8Z7N - chains D and E of the 9 polymer chains in the assembly; structure by electron microscopy, 3.58 A resolution.

Chain D:
Protein: Envelope glycoprotein gp160
Source organism: Human immunodeficiency virus 1
Reference sequence: A1EAH4 (A1EAH4_9HIV1); the construct has insertions or renumbered stretches relative to UniProt, so the offset changes along the chain: 36-315 = UniProt 29-308; 317-341 = UniProt 309-333; 344-365 = UniProt 334-355; 367-409 = UniProt 356-398; 2 more segments
Sequence (518 residues; numbered 1 to 519 plus 6 insertion-coded residues; 7 numbers in that range are skipped by the numbering (no residue carries them; nothing is unmodelled there); the number before each row is that of its first residue; a row labelled like 475A-475F holds insertion residues (475A, then the next letters in order)):
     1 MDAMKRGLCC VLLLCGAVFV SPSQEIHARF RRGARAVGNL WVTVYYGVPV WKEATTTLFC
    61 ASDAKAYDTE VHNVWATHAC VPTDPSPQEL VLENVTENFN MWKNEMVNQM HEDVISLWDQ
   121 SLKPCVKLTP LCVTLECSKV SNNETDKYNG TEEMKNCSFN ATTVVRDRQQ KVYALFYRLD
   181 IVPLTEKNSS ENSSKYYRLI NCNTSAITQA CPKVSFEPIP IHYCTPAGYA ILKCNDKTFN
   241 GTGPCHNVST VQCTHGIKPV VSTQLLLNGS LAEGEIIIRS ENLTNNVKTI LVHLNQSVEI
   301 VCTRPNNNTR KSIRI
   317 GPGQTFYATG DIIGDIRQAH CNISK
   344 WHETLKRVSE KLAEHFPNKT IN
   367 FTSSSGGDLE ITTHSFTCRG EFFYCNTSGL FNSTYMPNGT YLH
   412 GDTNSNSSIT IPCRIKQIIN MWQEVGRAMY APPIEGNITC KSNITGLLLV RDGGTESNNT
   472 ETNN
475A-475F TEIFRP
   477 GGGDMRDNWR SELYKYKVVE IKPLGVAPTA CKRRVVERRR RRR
Disordered / not traced: 1-37, 138-198, 317-330, 412-417, 475A-475F, 512-519
Disulfide bonds: Cys60-Cys80, Cys125-Cys211, Cys132-Cys202, Cys224-Cys253, Cys234-Cys245, Cys302-Cys337, Cys384-Cys451, Cys391-Cys424
Covalent attachments: N-acetylglucosamine (NAG) linked to Asn94, Asn361
Construct notes: initiating methionine (1); expression tag (2-35, 515-519); engineered mutation Cys507 (Ala499 in A1EAH4)

Chain E:
Protein: Envelope glycoprotein gp160
Source organism: Human immunodeficiency virus 1
Reference sequence: A1EAH4 (A1EAH4_9HIV1); residues 519-671 here correspond to UniProt positions 510-662 (UniProt number = residue number - 9)
Sequence (164 residues; each row starts with the number of its first residue):
   519 AVGIGAVFLG FLGVAGSTMG AASMTLTVQA RQLLSGIVQQ QSNLLRAPEA QQHLLQLTVW
   579 GIKQLQTRVL AIERYLKDQQ LLGIWGCSGK LICCTAVPWN SSWSNKSQKE IWDNMTWMQW
   639 DKEISNYTNT IYKLLEDSQN QQESNEKDLL ALDGGGGGHH HHHH
Disordered / not traced: 519-522, 556-569, 672-682
Disulfide bonds: Cys605-Cys611
Covalent attachments: N-acetylglucosamine (NAG) linked to Asn618, Asn623, Asn632, Asn644
Construct notes: engineered mutation Pro566 (Ile557 in A1EAH4), Cys612 (Thr603 in A1EAH4); expression tag (672-682)

Interface between chain D and chain E:
Contacting residue pairs (89):
  Leu40(D) with Pro616(E); Trp617(E), hydrogen bond (backbone-backbone)
  Trp41(D) with Val615(E); Pro616(E), hydrophobic; Trp617(E)
  Val42(D) with Thr613(E), hydrogen bond (backbone-side chain); Val615(E), hydrogen bond (backbone-backbone); Pro616(E); Trp617(E); Ile649(E), hydrophobic
  Thr43(D) with Cys611(E); Cys612(E); Thr613(E), hydrogen bond (backbone-side chain)
  Val44(D) with Cys611(E); Cys612(E); Thr613(E); Ile649(E), hydrophobic
  Tyr45(D) with Cys611(E); Trp635(E), hydrophobic
  Tyr46(D) with Leu600(E), hydrophobic; Leu609(E)
  Gly47(D) with Leu530(E)
  Val48(D) with Trp635(E), hydrogen bond (backbone-side chain)
  Pro49(D) with Leu530(E); Ala540(E); Trp635(E); Met636(E)
  Val50(D) with Trp635(E), hydrophobic; Trp638(E); Asp639(E)
  Trp51(D) with Ala533(E), hydrophobic; Met636(E)
  Lys52(D) with Lys640(E); Ser643(E), hydrogen bond
  Glu53(D) with Lys640(E), salt bridge
  Ala66(D) with Leu572(E), hydrophobic
  Val81(D) with Trp578(E), hydrophobic; Lys581(E)
  Pro82(D) with Trp578(E), hydrogen bond (backbone-side chain)
  Thr83(D) with Trp578(E), hydrogen bond (backbone-side chain)
  Leu90(D) with Gly523(E); Val532(E); Ala533(E)
  Val91(D) with Val532(E); Ala533(E)
  Leu92(D) with Ala533(E), hydrogen bond (backbone-backbone); Gly534(E)
  Glu93(D) with Ala533(E); Gly534(E), hydrogen bond (backbone-backbone); Ser535(E)
  Asn94(D) with Gly534(E); Thr634(E); Gln637(E), hydrogen bond (backbone-side chain)
  Val95(D) with Gly534(E); Thr634(E); Gln637(E)
  Thr96(D) with Gln637(E), hydrogen bond
  Glu97(D) with Gln637(E); Lys640(E), salt bridge
  Ala227(D) with Leu527(E); Arg592(E)
  Gly228(D) with Leu527(E); Arg592(E)
  Leu232(D) with Met636(E), hydrophobic
  Ser249(D) with Ala533(E)
  Thr250(D) with Ala524(E); Ala533(E)
  Val251(D) with Ala524(E)
  Gln252(D) with Ala524(E)
  Lys493(D) with Lys640(E)
  Val495(D) with Met636(E), hydrophobic
  Ile497(D) with Arg592(E)
  Lys498(D) with Asp639(E); Thr646(E)
  Leu500(D) with Trp603(E), hydrophobic
  Val502(D) with Trp617(E), hydrophobic; Trp638(E); Ile649(E), hydrophobic
  Ala503(D) with Trp617(E)
  Pro504(D) with Trp617(E); Gln626(E), hydrogen bond (backbone-side chain)
  Cys507(D) with Thr613(E); Ala614(E); Val615(E)
  Lys508(D) with Ala614(E)
  Arg509(D) with Thr613(E), hydrogen bond (side chain-backbone); Ala614(E)
  Arg510(D) with Asn663(E)
  Val511(D) with Asn663(E), hydrogen bond (backbone-side chain)
Other interface residues (no listed pair), chain D (50 interface residues in all): Phe59, Cys60, Lys65, Tyr229
Other interface residues (no listed pair), chain E (45 interface residues in all): Val525, Gly531, Ala589, Tyr593, Ile610, Lys624, Ile629, Trp630, Ile642, Tyr650

In short:
The interface between chain D and chain E involves 50 residues on one side and 45 on the other, with 15
hydrogen bonds and 2 salt bridges. Polar contacts include Glu53(D)-Lys640(E), Glu97(D)-Lys640(E) and
Val42(D)-Thr613(E). N-acetylglucosamine is covalently linked to Asn94(D) and Asn361(D).
Chain D is Envelope glycoprotein gp160 and chain E is Envelope glycoprotein gp160, both from Human
immunodeficiency virus 1; the structure, Structure of HIV-1 CH119 SOSIP.664 trimer in complex with CD4
molecules, was determined by electron microscopy.
